PDB entry 7NRY | X-ray diffraction, 3.80 A resolution | chain X

[Chain X]
Name: MAP kinase-activated protein kinase 2
Organism: Homo sapiens
Notes: EC 2.7.11.1
UniProtKB: P49137 (MAPK2_HUMAN); numbering as in UniProt (aligned over 45-371)
Sequence (327 residues; row label = number of the first residue in the row):
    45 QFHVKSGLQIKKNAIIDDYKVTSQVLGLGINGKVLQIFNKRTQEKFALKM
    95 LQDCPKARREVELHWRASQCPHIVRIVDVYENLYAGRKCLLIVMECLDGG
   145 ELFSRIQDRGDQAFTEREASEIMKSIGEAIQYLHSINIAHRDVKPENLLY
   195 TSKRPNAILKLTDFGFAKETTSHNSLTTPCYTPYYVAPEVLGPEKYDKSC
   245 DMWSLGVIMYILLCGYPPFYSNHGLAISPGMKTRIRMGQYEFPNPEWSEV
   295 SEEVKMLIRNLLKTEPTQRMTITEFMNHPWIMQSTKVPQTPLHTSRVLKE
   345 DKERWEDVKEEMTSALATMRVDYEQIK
Not modelled in the structure: 217-239, 266-281, 367-371
Ligand contacts: B97 ((10R)-10-methyl-3-(6-methylpyridin-3-yl)-9,10,11,12-tetrahydro-8H-[1,4]diazepino[5',6':4,5]thieno[3,2-f]quinolin-8-one): Leu-70, Leu-72, Gly-73, Val-78, Ala-91, Lys-93, Met-138, Glu-139, Cys-140, Leu-141, Asp-142, Glu-190, Asn-191, Leu-193, Thr-206, Asp-207
UniProt features mapped onto this chain:
  - region: Ser-328 to Arg-364 (Autoinhibitory helix), Asp-366 to Lys-371 (p38 MAPK-binding site)
  - motif: Met-356 to Val-365 (Nuclear export signal (NES)), Lys-371 (Bipartite nuclear localization signal 1)
  - active site: Asp-186 (Proton acceptor)
  - binding site (ATP): Leu-70 to Val-78, Lys-93
  - binding site (staurosporine): Glu-139 to Leu-141
  - modified residue: Thr-222 (Phosphothreonine), Ser-272 (Phosphoserine), Ser-328 (Phosphoserine), Thr-334 (Phosphothreonine)
  - cross-link: Lys-353 (Glycyl lysine isopeptide (Lys-Gly) (interchain with G-Cter in SUMO))
  - mutagenesis: Lys-93 (K93R: Kinase defective mutant, abolishes activity), Asp-207 (D207A: Kinase defective mutant, abolishes activity), Thr-222 (T222A: Strong decrease in kinase activity; T222D: Mimicks phosphorylation state, leading to slight increase of basal kinase activity ...), Ser-272 (S272A: Strong decrease in kinase activity; S272D: Mimicks phosphorylation state, leading to slight increase of basal kinase activity), Thr-334 (T334A: Slight decrease in kinase activity; T334D/E: Mimicks phosphorylation state, leading to elevated basal kinase activity ...), Lys-353 (K353R: Induces decreased sumoylation and increase in protein kinase activity)

[In short]
Bound to chain X: compound B97. From UniProt: active-site residue Asp-186, 10 ATP-binding residues, 3
staurosporine-binding residues and 6 mutagenesis sites.
Chain X is MAP kinase-activated protein kinase 2 (Homo sapiens); the structure, Re-refinement of MAPKAP
kinase-2/inhibitor complex 3fyj, was determined by X-ray diffraction together with 7NRB from the same study.
